6Z3Y - chains B and A; structure by electron microscopy, 3.51 A resolution.

== Chain B (and A) ==
Protein: Sodium/hydrogen exchanger
From: Equus caballus
Notes: chain A of this document is another copy of the same molecule, construct and numbering; everything in this record applies to it too
Reference sequence: F7B113 (F7B113_HORSE); residue numbers follow UniProt; this construct covers 20-489
Amino-acid sequence (470 residues; numbered 20 to 489; the number before each row is that of its first residue):
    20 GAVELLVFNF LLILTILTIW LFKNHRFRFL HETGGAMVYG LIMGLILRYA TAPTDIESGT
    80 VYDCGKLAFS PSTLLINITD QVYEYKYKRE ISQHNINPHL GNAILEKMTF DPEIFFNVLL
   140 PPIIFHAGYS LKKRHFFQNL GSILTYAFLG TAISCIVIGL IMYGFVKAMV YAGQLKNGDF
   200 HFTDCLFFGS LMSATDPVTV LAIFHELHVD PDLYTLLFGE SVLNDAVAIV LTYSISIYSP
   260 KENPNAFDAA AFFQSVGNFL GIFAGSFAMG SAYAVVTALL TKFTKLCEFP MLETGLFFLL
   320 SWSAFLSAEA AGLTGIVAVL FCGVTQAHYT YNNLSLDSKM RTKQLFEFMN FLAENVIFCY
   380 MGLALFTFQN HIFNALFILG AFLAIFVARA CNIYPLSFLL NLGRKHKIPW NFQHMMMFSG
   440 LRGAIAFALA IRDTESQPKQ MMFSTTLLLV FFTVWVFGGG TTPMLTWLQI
Not modelled in the structure: 20-22, 50-53, 69-122, 190-198, 260-268, 423-427 (chain A: 20-22, 50-53, 69-122, 190-198, 259-268, 423-427)
From the paper describing this entry:
  - mutagenesis - N243A/D244A (3-fold): decreased catalytic activity
  - mutagenesis - K85Q/K105Q/K107Q: decreased stability in response to PIP2
  - disease-associated variants - L236S, A409P, R423*, S438P (citing earlier work)

== Chain B / chain A interface ==
Pairs across the interface (52):
  Leu-24(B) / Glu-328(A)
  Leu-25(B) / Ala-329(A)  hydrophobic
  Phe-27(B) / Trp-321(A)  hydrophobic
  Phe-27(B) / Leu-325(A)  hydrophobic
  Leu-31(B) / Leu-318(A)
  Leu-31(B) / Trp-321(A)
  Leu-31(B) / Ser-322(A)
  Leu-31(B) / Leu-325(A)  hydrophobic
  Thr-34(B) / Leu-318(A)
  Ile-35(B) / Leu-315(A)  hydrophobic
  Ile-35(B) / Leu-319(A)  hydrophobic
  Ile-38(B) / Leu-311(A)
  Trp-39(B) / Leu-299(A)
  Trp-39(B) / Thr-303(A)
  Lys-42(B) / Thr-303(A)
  Lys-42(B) / Lys-304(A)  hydrogen bond (side chain-backbone)
  Lys-42(B) / Leu-305(A)
  Lys-42(B) / Phe-308(A)
  Thr-303(B) / Lys-42(A)
  Leu-305(B) / Lys-42(A)
  Phe-308(B) / Lys-42(A)
  Phe-308(B) / Arg-45(A)
  Met-310(B) / Glu-366(A)
  Met-310(B) / Phe-370(A)  hydrophobic
  Leu-311(B) / Ile-38(A)
  Leu-311(B) / Arg-45(A)
  Leu-311(B) / Phe-370(A)  hydrophobic
  Gly-314(B) / Phe-367(A)
  Leu-315(B) / Ile-35(A)  hydrophobic
  Leu-315(B) / Ile-38(A)  hydrophobic
  Phe-317(B) / Phe-367(A)  hydrophobic
  Leu-318(B) / Leu-31(A)
  Leu-318(B) / Thr-34(A)
  Leu-318(B) / Ile-35(A)  hydrophobic
  Trp-321(B) / Leu-31(A)  hydrophobic
  Ser-322(B) / Leu-31(A)
  Leu-325(B) / Phe-27(A)
  Leu-325(B) / Asn-28(A)
  Glu-328(B) / Leu-24(A)
  Ala-329(B) / Leu-25(A)  hydrophobic
  Met-359(B) / Met-359(A)  hydrophobic
  Arg-360(B) / Gln-363(A)  hydrogen bond
  Gln-363(B) / Arg-360(A)
  Leu-364(B) / Leu-364(A)  hydrophobic
  Glu-366(B) / Met-310(A)
  Glu-366(B) / Arg-360(A)  salt bridge
  Phe-367(B) / Thr-313(A)
  Phe-367(B) / Gly-314(A)
  Phe-367(B) / Phe-317(A)  hydrophobic
  Phe-367(B) / Leu-364(A)  hydrophobic
  Phe-370(B) / Met-310(A)  hydrophobic
  Phe-370(B) / Leu-311(A)  hydrophobic
Also at the interface, not in a pair above, chain B (36 interface residues in all): Asn-28, Phe-41, Lys-304, Thr-313, Leu-319, Ser-326
Also at the interface, not in a pair above, chain A (36 interface residues in all): Phe-41

== Overview ==
Chain B and chain A each contribute 36 residues to their interface; the contacts include 2 hydrogen bonds and
1 salt bridge. Among the polar pairs are Glu-366(B)/Arg-360(A), Lys-42(B)/Lys-304(A) and
Arg-360(B)/Gln-363(A). The paper reports that N243A/D244A of chain B reduce catalytic activity;
K85Q/K105Q/K107Q of chain B reduce stability in response to PIP2.
Chain B and chain A are both Sodium/hydrogen exchanger (Equus caballus); the structure, CryoEM structure of
horse sodium/proton exchanger NHE9 in an inward-facing conformation, was determined by electron microscopy,
deposited together with 6Z3Z.
